7X2C - chains A and B of the 5 polymer chains in the assembly; structure by electron microscopy, 3.20 A resolution.

# Chain A
Protein: Guanine nucleotide-binding protein G(s) subunit alpha isoforms short, Isoform Gnas-2 of Guanine nucleotide-binding protein G(s) subunit alpha isoforms short
Organism: Homo sapiens
Sequence (248 residues; each row starts with the number of its first residue; note: 141 numbers in that range are skipped by the numbering (no residue carries them; nothing is unmodelled there)):
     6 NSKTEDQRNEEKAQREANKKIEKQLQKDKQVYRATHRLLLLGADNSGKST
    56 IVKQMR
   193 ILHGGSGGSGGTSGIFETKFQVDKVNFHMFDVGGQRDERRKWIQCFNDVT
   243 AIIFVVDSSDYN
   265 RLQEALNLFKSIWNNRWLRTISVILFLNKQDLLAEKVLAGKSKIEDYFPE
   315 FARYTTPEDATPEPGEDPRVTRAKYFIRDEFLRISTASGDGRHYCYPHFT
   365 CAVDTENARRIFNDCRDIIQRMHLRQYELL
Not modelled in the structure: 6-11, 193-205

# Chain B
Protein: Guanine nucleotide-binding protein G(I)/G(S)/G(T) subunit beta-1
Organism: Homo sapiens
Reference sequence: P62873 (GBB1_HUMAN); residue numbers follow UniProt; this construct covers 2-340
Sequence (358 residues; numbered -17 to 340; the number before each row is that of its first residue; numbers below 1 keep their minus sign (Met-17 is residue -17)):
   -17 MHHHHHHLEVLFQGPGSSGSELDQLRQEAEQLKNQIRDARKACADATLSQ
    33 ITNNIDPVGRIQMRTRRTLRGHLAKIYAMHWGTDSRLLVSASQDGKLIIW
    83 DSYTTNKVHAIPLRSSWVMTCAYAPSGNYVACGGLDNICSIYNLKTREGN
   133 VRVSRELAGHTGYLSCCRFLDDNQIVTSSGDTTCALWDIETGQQTTTFTG
   183 HTGDVMSLSLAPDTRLFVSGACDASAKLWDVREGMCRQTFTGHESDINAI
   233 CFFPNGNAFATGSDDATCRLFDLRADQELMTYSHDNIICGITSVSFSKSG
   283 RLLLAGYDDFNCNVWDALKADRAGVLAGHDNRVSCLGVTDDGMAVATGSW
   333 DSFLKIWN
Not modelled in the structure: -17 to 1
Sequence notes: initiating methionine (-17); expression tag (-16 to 1)
UniProt features mapped onto this chain:
  - modified residue: Ser2 (N-acetylserine), His266 (Phosphohistidine)
  - natural variant: Leu30 (L30F: In MRD42; uncertain significance), Arg52 (R52G: In MRD42), Gly64 (G64V: In MRD42), Asp76 (D76E: In MRD42; D76G: In MRD42), Gly77 (G77S: In MRD42), Lys78 (K78R: In MRD42), Ile80 (I80N: In MRD42; I80T: In MRD42), His91 (H91R: In MRD42; uncertain significance), Ala92 (A92T: In MRD42), Pro94 (P94S: In MRD42), Leu95 (L95P: In MRD42), Arg96 (R96L: In MRD42), 5 further natural variant entries in UniProt

# Interface between chain A and chain B
Pairs across the interface (40; chain A residue first):
  Gln19(A) - Asp83(B)
  Gln19(A) - Thr86(B)  hydrogen bond
  Gln19(A) - Asn88(B)
  Asn23(A) - Thr87(B)
  Asn23(A) - Asn88(B)
  Asn23(A) - Lys89(B)
  Ile26(A) - Lys89(B)
  Ile26(A) - Ala92(B)  hydrophobic
  Glu27(A) - Lys89(B)  salt bridge
  Leu30(A) - Gly53(B)
  Leu30(A) - Ile80(B)  hydrophobic
  Asp33(A) - Lys78(B)  salt bridge
  Lys34(A) - Leu55(B)
  Tyr37(A) - Leu55(B)  hydrophobic
  Tyr37(A) - Ala56(B)
  Phe208(A) - Leu117(B)
  Phe222(A) - Trp99(B)  hydrophobic
  Val224(A) - Leu117(B)  hydrophobic
  Gly226(A) - Thr143(B)
  Arg228(A) - Gly162(B)  hydrogen bond (side chain-backbone)
  Arg228(A) - Thr164(B)
  Arg228(A) - Asp186(B)  salt bridge
  Arg232(A) - Cys204(B)
  Arg232(A) - Asp228(B)  salt bridge
  Lys233(A) - Met188(B)
  Lys233(A) - Cys204(B)
  Lys233(A) - Asp228(B)  salt bridge
  Lys233(A) - Asn230(B)  hydrogen bond
  Lys233(A) - Asp246(B)  salt bridge
  Gln236(A) - Tyr59(B)
  Gln236(A) - Trp332(B)
  Cys237(A) - Lys57(B)  hydrogen bond (backbone-side chain)
  Cys237(A) - Tyr59(B)
  Cys237(A) - Trp99(B)
  Phe238(A) - Trp99(B)  hydrophobic
  Asn239(A) - Lys57(B)  hydrogen bond
  Asn239(A) - Trp332(B)
  Asp240(A) - Lys57(B)  salt bridge
  Trp281(A) - Asp290(B)
  Trp281(A) - Arg314(B)
Interface residues without a listed pair, chain A (26 interface residues in all): Ala22, Gln227, Glu230, Trp234, Arg280
Interface residues without a listed pair, chain B (35 interface residues in all): Gln75, Asp76, His91, Met101, Asn119, Tyr145, Asp163, Thr184

# Summary
26 residues of chain A face 35 of chain B across their interface; the contacts include 5 hydrogen bonds and 7
salt bridges. Polar pairs include Glu27(A)-Lys89(B), Asp33(A)-Lys78(B) and Arg228(A)-Asp186(B).
Chain A is Guanine nucleotide-binding protein G(s) subunit alpha isoforms short, Isoform Gnas-2 of Guanine
nucleotide-binding protein G(s) subunit alpha isoforms short and chain B is Guanine nucleotide-binding protein
G(I)/G(S)/G(T) subunit beta-1, both from Homo sapiens; the structure, Cryo-EM structure of the
fenoldopam-bound D1 dopamine receptor and mini-Gs complex, was determined by electron microscopy, deposited
together with 7X2D and 7X2F.
